9G25 - chains 3 and J of the 14 polymer chains in the assembly; structure by electron microscopy, 2.89 A resolution.

[Chain 3]
Molecule: Rdn18-1
From: Saccharomyces cerevisiae
Sequence (1800 nucleotides; numbered 1 to 1800; the number before each row is that of its first residue):
     1 UAUCUGGUUG AUCCUGCCAG UAGUCAUAUG CUUGUCUCAA AGAUUAAGCC AUGCAUGUCU
    61 AAGUAUAAGC AAUUUAUACA GUGAAACUGC GAAUGGCUCA UUAAAUCAGU UAUCGUUUAU
   121 UUGAUAGUUC CUUUACUACA UGGUAUAACU GUGGUAAUUC UAGAGCUAAU ACAUGCUUAA
   181 AAUCUCGACC CUUUGGAAGA GAUGUAUUUA UUAGAUAAAA AAUCAAUGUC UUCGGACUCU
   241 UUGAUGAUUC AUAAUAACUU UUCGAAUCGC AUGGCCUUGU GCUGGCGAUG GUUCAUUCAA
   301 AUUUCUGCCC UAUCAACUUU CGAUGGUAGG AUAGUGGCCU ACCAUGGUUU CAACGGGUAA
   361 CGGGGAAUAA GGGUUCGAUU CCGGAGAGGG AGCCUGAGAA ACGGCUACCA CAUCCAAGGA
   421 AGGCAGCAGG CGCGCAAAUU ACCCAAUCCU AAUUCAGGGA GGUAGUGACA AUAAAUAACG
   481 AUACAGGGCC CAUUCGGGUC UUGUAAUUGG AAUGAGUACA AUGUAAAUAC CUUAACGAGG
   541 AACAAUUGGA GGGCAAGUCU GGUGCCAGCA GCCGCGGUAA UUCCAGCUCC AAUAGCGUAU
   601 AUUAAAGUUG UUGCAGUUAA AAAGCUCGUA GUUGAACUUU GGGCCCGGUU GGCCGGUCCG
   661 AUUUUUUCGU GUACUGGAUU UCCAACGGGG CCUUUCCUUC UGGCUAACCU UGAGUCCUUG
   721 UGGCUCUUGG CGAACCAGGA CUUUUACUUU GAAAAAAUUA GAGUGUUCAA AGCAGGCGUA
   781 UUGCUCGAAU AUAUUAGCAU GGAAUAAUAG AAUAGGACGU UUGGUUCUAU UUUGUUGGUU
   841 UCUAGGACCA UCGUAAUGAU UAAUAGGGAC GGUCGGGGGC AUCAGUAUUC AAUUGUCAGA
   901 GGUGAAAUUC UUGGAUUUAU UGAAGACUAA CUACUGCGAA AGCAUUUGCC AAGGACGUUU
   961 UCAUUAAUCA AGAACGAAAG UUAGGGGAUC GAAGAUGAUC AGAUACCGUC GUAGUCUUAA
  1021 CCAUAAACUA UGCCGACUAG GGAUCGGGUG GUGUUUUUUU AAUGACCCAC UCGGCACCUU
  1081 ACGAGAAAUC AAAGUCUUUG GGUUCUGGGG GGAGUAUGGU CGCAAGGCUG AAACUUAAAG
  1141 GAAUUGACGG AAGGGCACCA CCAGGAGUGG AGCCUGCGGC UUAAUUUGAC UCAACACGGG
  1201 GAAACUCACC AGGUCCAGAC ACAAUAAGGA UUGACAGAUU GAGAGCUCUU UCUUGAUUUU
  1261 GUGGGUGGUG GUGCAUGGCC GUUCUUAGUU GGUGGAGUGA UUUGUCUGCU UAAUUGCGAU
  1321 AACGAACGAG ACCUUAACCU ACUAAAUAGU GGUGCUAGCA UUUGCUGGUU AUCCACUUCU
  1381 UAGAGGGACU AUCGGUUUCA AGCCGAUGGA AGUUUGAGGC AAUAACAGGU CUGUGAUGCC
  1441 CUUAGACGUU CUGGGCCGCA CGCGCGCUAC ACUGACGGAG CCAGCGAGUC UAACCUUGGC
  1501 CGAGAGGUCU UGGUAAUCUU GUGAAACUCC GUCGUGCUGG GGAUAGAGCA UUGUAAUUAU
  1561 UGCUCUUCAA CGAGGAAUUC CUAGUAAGCG CAAGUCAUCA GCUUGCGUUG AUUACGUCCC
  1621 UGCCCUUUGU ACACACCGCC CGUCGCUAGU ACCGAUUGAA UGGCUUAGUG AGGCCUCAGG
  1681 AUCUGCUUAG AGAAGGGGGC AACUCCAUCU CAGAGCGGAG AAUUUGGACA AACUUGGUCA
  1741 UUUAGAGGAA CUAAAAGUCG UAACAAGGUU UCCGUAGGUG AACCUGCGGA AGGAUCAUUA
Disordered / not traced: 1-623, 636-796, 819-823, 845-863, 979-1800

[Chain J]
Name: 40S ribosomal protein S13
From: Saccharomyces cerevisiae
UniProtKB: P05756 (RS13_YEAST); residue numbers follow UniProt; this construct covers 1-151
Sequence (151 residues; row label = number of the first residue in the row):
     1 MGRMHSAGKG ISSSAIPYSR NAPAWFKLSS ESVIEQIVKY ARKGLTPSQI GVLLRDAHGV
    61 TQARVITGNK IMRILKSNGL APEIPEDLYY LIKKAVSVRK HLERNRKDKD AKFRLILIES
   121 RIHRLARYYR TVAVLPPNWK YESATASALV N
Disordered / not traced: 1-29, 144-151
UniProt features mapped onto this chain:
  - modified residue: Ser32 (Phosphoserine)
  - cross-link (Glycyl lysine isopeptide (Lys-Gly)): Lys39 (interchain with G-Cter in ubiquitin), Lys43 (interchain with G-Cter in ubiquitin)

[How chain 3 and chain J interact]
Residue-residue contacts - 56 pairs, chain 3 then chain J:
  U626(3) with Phe113(J), sugar contact; Leu117(J), sugar contact
  C627(3) with Ile116(J), sugar contact; Leu117(J), sugar contact; Ser120(J), phosphate contact
  G628(3) with Ser120(J), phosphate contact; Arg124(J), salt bridge to the phosphate
  U629(3) with Arg127(J), salt bridge to the phosphate
  G866(3) with Arg124(J), hydrogen bond to the sugar
  G867(3) with Asp87(J), base contact; Leu91(J), sugar contact; Arg121(J), salt bridge to the phosphate; Arg124(J), salt bridge to the phosphate; Leu125(J), sugar contact
  G868(3) with Asp87(J), sugar contact; Tyr90(J), phosphate contact; Leu91(J), sugar contact; Lys94(J), salt bridge to the phosphate; Arg121(J), salt bridge to the phosphate
  A869(3) with Tyr90(J), sugar contact; Lys94(J), salt bridge to the phosphate
  G877(3) with Asp110(J), hydrogen bond to the base
  G878(3) with His101(J), base contact; Asp108(J), hydrogen bond to the sugar; Asp110(J), sugar contact
  G879(3) with Lys107(J), phosphate contact; Asp108(J), sugar contact
  C880(3) with Lys107(J), salt bridge to the phosphate
  G938(3) with Arg114(J), hydrogen bond to the phosphate
  A939(3) with Phe113(J), stacking on the base; Arg114(J), salt bridge to the phosphate
  C950(3) with His101(J), hydrogen bond to the sugar; Arg104(J), hydrogen bond to the sugar
  A951(3) with Ser97(J), phosphate contact; His101(J), sugar contact
  A952(3) with Ser97(J), hydrogen bond to the phosphate; Val98(J), sugar contact; Arg114(J), sugar contact
  G953(3) with Lys94(J), salt bridge to the phosphate
  U961(3) with Gly68(J), phosphate contact; Met72(J), base contact; Pro82(J), base contact; Ile84(J), base contact; Pro85(J), base contact; Glu86(J), phosphate contact
  C962(3) with Asn69(J), hydrogen bond to the phosphate
  A963(3) with Tyr128(J), hydrogen bond to the phosphate
  U964(3) with Tyr128(J), hydrogen bond to the phosphate; Thr131(J), sugar contact; Val132(J), phosphate contact
  U965(3) with Arg124(J), sugar contact; Tyr128(J), sugar contact
  A966(3) with Arg124(J), salt bridge to the phosphate
  A974(3) with Lys112(J), phosphate contact
  C975(3) with Lys109(J), phosphate contact
  G976(3) with Lys109(J), salt bridge to the phosphate
Also at the interface, not in a pair above, chain J (35 interface residues in all): Ser48, Asn105, Ile118

[Summary]
The interface between chain 3 and chain J involves 27 residues on one side and 35 on the other; the contacts
include 10 hydrogen bonds, 12 salt bridges and 1 aromatic stacking contact. Polar contacts include
G877(3)-Asp110(J), G866(3)-Arg124(J) and G878(3)-Asp108(J).
Chain 3 is Rdn18-1 and chain J is 40S ribosomal protein S13, both from Saccharomyces cerevisiae; the
structure, snR30 snoRNP - State 1 - Utp23-Krr1-deltaC3, was determined by electron microscopy, deposited
together with 9G28.
